8VUH - chains A and D of the 8 polymer chains in the assembly; structure by electron microscopy, 4.42 A resolution (low resolution: residue-level contacts below are approximate; hydrogen-bond / salt-bridge calls are withheld).

Chain A:
Protein: Glutamate receptor ionotropic, NMDA 1
Organism: Homo sapiens
UniProtKB: Q05586 (NMDZ1_HUMAN); the construct lacks a stretch of the UniProt sequence, so the offset changes along the chain: 27-582 = UniProt 27-582; 583-779 = UniProt 602-798; 780-813 = UniProt 808-841
Chain sequence (815 residues; row label = number of the first residue in the row; a row labelled like 582A-582S holds insertion residues (582A, then the next letters in order)):
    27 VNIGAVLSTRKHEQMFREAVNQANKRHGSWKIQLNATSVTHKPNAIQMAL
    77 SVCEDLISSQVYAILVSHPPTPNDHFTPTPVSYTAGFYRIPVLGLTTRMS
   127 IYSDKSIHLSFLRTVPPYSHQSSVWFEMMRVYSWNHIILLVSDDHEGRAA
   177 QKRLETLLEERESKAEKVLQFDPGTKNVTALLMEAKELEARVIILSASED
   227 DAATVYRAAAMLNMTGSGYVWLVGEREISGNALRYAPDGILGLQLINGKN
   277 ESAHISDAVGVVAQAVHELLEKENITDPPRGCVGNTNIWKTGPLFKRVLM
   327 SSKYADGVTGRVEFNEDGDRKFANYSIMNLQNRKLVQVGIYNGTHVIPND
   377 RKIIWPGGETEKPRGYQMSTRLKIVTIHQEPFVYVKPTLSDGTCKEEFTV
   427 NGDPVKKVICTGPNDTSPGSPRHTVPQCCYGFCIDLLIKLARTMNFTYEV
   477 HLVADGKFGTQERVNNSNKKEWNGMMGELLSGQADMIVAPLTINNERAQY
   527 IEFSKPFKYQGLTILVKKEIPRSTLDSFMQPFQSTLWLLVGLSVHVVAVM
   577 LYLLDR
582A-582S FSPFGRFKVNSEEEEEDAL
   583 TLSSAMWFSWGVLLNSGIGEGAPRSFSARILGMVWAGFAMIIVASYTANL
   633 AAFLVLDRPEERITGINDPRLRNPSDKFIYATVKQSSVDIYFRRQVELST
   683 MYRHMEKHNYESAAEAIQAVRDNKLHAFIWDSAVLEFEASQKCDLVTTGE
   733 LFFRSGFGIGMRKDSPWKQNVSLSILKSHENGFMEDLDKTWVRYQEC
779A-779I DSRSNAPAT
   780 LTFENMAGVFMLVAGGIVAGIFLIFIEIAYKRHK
Unresolved in the structure: 582A-582S, 779A-779I
Disulfides: Cys79-Cys308, Cys420-Cys454, Cys436-Cys455, Cys725-Cys779
UniProt features mapped onto this chain:
  - region: Leu584 to Pro605 (Pore-forming)
  - binding site (glycine): Pro516, Thr518, Arg523, Ser669, Asp713
  - glycosylation (N-linked (GlcNAc...) asparagine): Asn61, Asn203, Asn239, Asn276, Asn300, Asn350, Asn368, Asn440, Asn471, Asn491, Asn655, Asn752

Chain D:
Protein: Glutamate receptor ionotropic, NMDA 2A
Organism: Homo sapiens
UniProtKB: Q12879 (NMDE1_HUMAN); the construct lacks a stretch of the UniProt sequence, so the offset changes along the chain: 34-578 = UniProt 34-578; 579-784 = UniProt 599-804; 785-814 = UniProt 812-841
Chain sequence (808 residues; each row starts with the number of its first residue; a row labelled like 578A-578T holds insertion residues (578A, then the next letters in order)):
    34 LNIAVMLGHSHDVTERELRTLWGPEQAAGLPLDVNVVALLMNRTDPKSLI
    84 THVCDLMSGARIHGLVFGDDTDQEAVAQMLDFISSHTFVPILGIHGGASM
   134 IMADKDPTSTFFQFGASIQQQATVMLKIMQDYDWHVFSLVTTIFPGYREF
   184 ISFVKTTVDNSFVGWDMQNVITLDTSFEDAKTQVQLKKIHSSVILLYCSK
   234 DEAVLILSEARSLGLTGYDFFWIVPSLVSGNTELIPKEFPSGLISVSYDD
   284 WDYSLEARVRDGIGILTTAASSMLEKFSYIPEAKASCYGQMERPEVPMHT
   334 LHPFMVNVTWDGKDLSFTEEGYQVHPRLVVIVLNKDREWEKVGKWENHTL
   384 SLRHAVWPRYKSFSDCEPDDNHLSIVTLEEAPFVIVEDIDPLTETCVRNT
   434 VPCRKFVKINNSTNEGMNVKKCCKGFCIDILKKLSRTVKFTYDLYLVTNG
   484 KHGKKVNNVWNGMIGEVVYQRAVMAVGSLTINEERSEVVDFSVPFVETGI
   534 SVMVSRSNGTVSPSAFLEPFSASVWVMMFVMLLIVSAIAVFVFEY
578A-578T FSPVGYNRCLADGREPGGPS
   579 FTIGKAIWLLWGLVFNNSVPVQNPKGTTSKIMVSVWAFFAVIFLASYTAN
   629 LAAFMIQEEFVDQVTGLSDKKFQRPHDYSPPFRFGTVPNGSTERNIRNNY
   679 PYMHQYMTKFNQKGVEDALVSLKTGKLDAFIYDAAVLNYKAGRDEGCKLV
   729 TIGSGYIFATTGYGIALQKGSPWKRQIDLALLQFVGDGEMEELETLWLTG
   779 ICHNEK
784A-784G NEVMSSQ
   785 LDIDNMAGVFYMLAAAMALSLITFIWEHLF
Unresolved in the structure: 34, 150, 578A-578T, 784A-784G
Disulfides: Cys87-Cys320, Cys429-Cys455, Cys436-Cys456, Cys725-Cys780
Construct notes: conflict Cys578I (Asn587 in Q12879), Asp578L (Lys590 in Q12879), Arg578N (Lys592 in Q12879), Glu578O (Ala593 in Q12879), Gly578Q (His595 in Q12879)
UniProt features mapped onto this chain:
  - region: Phe579 to Gln600 (Pore-forming)
  - binding site (Zn(2+)): His44, His128, Glu266, Asp282
  - binding site (L-glutamate): Ser511, Thr513, Arg518, Ser669, Thr670, Asp711
  - site: Asn594 (Functional determinant of NMDA receptors)
  - glycosylation (N-linked (GlcNAc...) asparagine): Asn75, Asn340, Asn380, Asn443, Asn444, Asn541, Asn667

Chain A / chain D interface:
Residue-residue contacts (50):
  Ile519(A) with Leu760(D)
  Asn520(A) with Leu760(D)
  Asn521(A) with Leu760(D); Gln761(D)
  Ala524(A) with Arg753(D); Leu757(D); Leu760(D)
  Gln525(A) with Arg753(D); Leu757(D); Leu760(D)
  Tyr526(A) with Arg753(D)
  Ile527(A) with Arg753(D)
  Lys531(A) with Phe524(D); Ser525(D)
  Tyr535(A) with Pro527(D); Thr738(D); Thr739(D); Gly740(D)
  Ser598(A) with Ala615(D)
  Tyr673(A) with Gly764(D)
  Arg676(A) with Gln761(D); Gly764(D); Asp765(D)
  Gln677(A) with Gly764(D); Asp765(D)
  Phe734(A) with Glu769(D)
  Phe735(A) with Gly764(D)
  Arg736(A) with Pro527(D); Phe528(D)
  Lys745(A) with Arg753(D)
  Gln751(A) with Ser519(D)
  Leu755(A) with Ser519(D)
  Leu758(A) with Ile514(D); Ser519(D)
  Lys759(A) with Glu516(D)
  His761(A) with Ala737(D); Thr738(D); Thr739(D)
  Glu762(A) with Asn515(D); Glu516(D); Asn673(D); Asn677(D); Phe736(D)
  Gly764(A) with Phe736(D)
  Glu767(A) with Phe736(D)
  Leu780(A) with Val557(D)
  Phe782(A) with Met561(D)
  Met785(A) with Met561(D); Met564(D)
  Phe789(A) with Met564(D)
Other interface residues (no listed pair), chain A (34 interface residues in all): Leu636, Asn763, Thr781, Val788, Ile803
Other interface residues (no listed pair), chain D (38 interface residues in all): Glu520, Val526, Val529, Glu530, Val575, Tyr578, Thr606, Phe617, Ala627, Ala631, Val763, Gly766

Summary:
34 residues of chain A and 38 residues of chain D are in contact. Curated annotation (UniProt) lists 5
glycine-binding residues on chain A; 4 Zn2+-binding residues and 6 L-glutamate-binding residues on chain D.
Here chain A is Glutamate receptor ionotropic, NMDA 1 and chain D is Glutamate receptor ionotropic, NMDA 2A,
both from Homo sapiens. Entry 8VUH (Human GluN1-2A IgG 003-102 splayed conformation) was determined by
electron microscopy (same publication as 8VUJ, 8VUL, 8VUN, 8VUQ, 8VUR, 8VUT, 8VUY and 8VVH).
